PDB entry 8CUV | X-ray diffraction, 2.80 A resolution | chains A and B

# Chain A
Name: F4132-1 chain A
From: synthetic construct
Chain sequence (185 residues; numbered -1 to 183; the number before each row is that of its first residue; numbers below 1 keep their minus sign (Met-1 is residue -1)):
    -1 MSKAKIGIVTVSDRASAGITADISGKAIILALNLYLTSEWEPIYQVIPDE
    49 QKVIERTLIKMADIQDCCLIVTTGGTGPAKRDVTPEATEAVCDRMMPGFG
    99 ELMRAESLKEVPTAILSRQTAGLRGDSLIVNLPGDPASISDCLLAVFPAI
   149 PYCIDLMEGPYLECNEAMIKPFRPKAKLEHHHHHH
Not modelled in the structure: -1 to 0, 174-183

# Chain B
Name: F4132-1 chain B
From: synthetic construct
Chain sequence (130 residues; row label = number of the first residue in the row):
     1 MVRGIRGAITVNSDTPTSIIIATILLLEKMLEANGIQSYEELAAVIFTVT
    51 EDLTSAFPAEAARQIGMHRVPLLSAREVPVPGSLPRVIRVLALWNTDTPQ
   101 DRVRHVYLSEAVRLRPDLESAQLEHHHHHH
Not modelled in the structure: 118-130

# How chain A and chain B interact
Pairs across the interface - 18 pairs, chain A then chain B:
  Lys24(A) - Leu25(B)
  Lys24(A) - Glu28(B)  salt bridge
  Leu28(A) - Ile24(B)  hydrophobic
  Leu28(A) - Leu25(B)  hydrophobic
  Ala29(A) - Ile21(B)  hydrophobic
  Leu32(A) - Ile20(B)  hydrophobic
  Leu32(A) - Ile21(B)  hydrophobic
  Leu32(A) - Gln64(B)
  Tyr33(A) - Thr17(B)
  Ala135(A) - Asn12(B)  hydrogen bond (backbone-side chain)
  Ser136(A) - Asn12(B)
  Ser138(A) - Ser18(B)
  Asp139(A) - Asn12(B)
  Asp139(A) - Ser13(B)  hydrogen bond
  Leu142(A) - Thr15(B)
  Leu142(A) - Thr17(B)
  Met166(A) - Thr17(B)
  Met166(A) - Ile20(B)  hydrophobic
Also at the interface, not in a pair above, chain A (13 interface residues in all): Ala25, Ala165
Also at the interface, not in a pair above, chain B (13 interface residues in all): Pro16, Ser109

# Summary
The chain A/chain B interface involves 13 residues from each chain; the contacts include 2 hydrogen bonds and
1 salt bridge. Among the polar pairs are Lys24(A)-Glu28(B), Ala135(A)-Asn12(B) and Asp139(A)-Ser13(B).
Here chain A is F4132-1 chain A and chain B is F4132-1 chain B, both from synthetic construct. Entry 8CUV
(Accurate computational design of genetically encoded 3D protein crystals) was determined by X-ray diffraction
(same publication as 8CUS, 8CUT, 8CUU, 8CUW, 8CWS, 8CWY and 3 further entries).
